7U06 - chains J and K of the 27 polymer chains in the assembly; structure by electron microscopy, 4.20 A resolution (low resolution: residue-level contacts below are approximate; hydrogen-bond / salt-bridge calls are withheld).

Chain J:
Protein: Trafficking protein particle complex subunit 31
From: Saccharomyces cerevisiae
UniProt: Q03337 (TRS31_YEAST); residues 1-283 here = UniProt positions 1-283
Sequence (283 residues; row label = number of the first residue in the row):
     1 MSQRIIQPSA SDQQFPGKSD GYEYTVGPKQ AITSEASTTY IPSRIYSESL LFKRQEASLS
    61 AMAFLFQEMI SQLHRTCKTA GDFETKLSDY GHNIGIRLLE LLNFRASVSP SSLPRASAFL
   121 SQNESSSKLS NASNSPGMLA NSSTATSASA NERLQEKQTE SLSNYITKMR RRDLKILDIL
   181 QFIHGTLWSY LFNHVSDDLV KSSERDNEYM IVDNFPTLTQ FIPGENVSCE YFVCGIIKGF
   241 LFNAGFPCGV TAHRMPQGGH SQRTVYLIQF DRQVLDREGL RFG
Not modelled in the structure: 1-18, 36-37, 111-159, 280-283

Chain K:
Protein: Trafficking protein particle complex subunit 20
From: Saccharomyces cerevisiae
UniProt: P38334 (TRS20_YEAST); residue numbers follow UniProt; this construct covers 1-175
Sequence (175 residues; each row starts with the number of its first residue):
     1 MPQYFAIIGK KDNPVYEIEF TNAENPQGFP QDLKELNPFI LHASLDIVED LQWQINPTSQ
    61 LNGNGGNGSN GGGGFLRSRA VNNTDNCYLG KVDHFYGLAI TAYISYSGMK FVMIHGNSAN
   121 SSVVIDDNNM RSFYQEVHEL YVKTLMNPFY KITDPIRSPA FDSRVRTLAR KHLSK
Not modelled in the structure: 1, 57-83, 175

How chain J and chain K interact:
Contacting residue pairs - 86 pairs, chain J then chain K:
  Asp-20(J) with Pro-159(K); Asp-162(K)
  Gly-21(J) with Asp-162(K)
  Tyr-22(J) with Pro-14(K); Val-15(K); Glu-17(K); Ile-156(K)
  Pro-28(J) with Tyr-4(K); Glu-17(K)
  Lys-29(J) with Glu-19(K)
  Gln-30(J) with Glu-19(K); Thr-21(K); Gln-27(K); Gly-28(K); Lys-34(K)
  Ala-31(J) with Glu-19(K); Phe-20(K); Thr-21(K); Arg-166(K)
  Ile-32(J) with Thr-21(K); Ala-23(K)
  Thr-33(J) with Thr-21(K); Arg-170(K)
  Ser-34(J) with Ala-23(K)
  Thr-38(J) with Thr-167(K)
  Ile-41(J) with Ser-163(K); Arg-164(K)
  Ser-43(J) with Ala-160(K)
  Ile-45(J) with Lys-143(K); Asn-147(K)
  Tyr-46(J) with Leu-140(K); Lys-143(K); Thr-144(K); Ser-158(K); Phe-161(K); Arg-164(K)
  Ser-47(J) with Arg-164(K)
  Leu-50(J) with Glu-139(K); Lys-143(K)
  Ile-96(J) with Ile-152(K)
  Arg-97(J) with Leu-145(K); Met-146(K); Asn-147(K); Pro-148(K); Tyr-150(K)
  Glu-100(J) with Ser-105(K); Tyr-106(K); Ser-107(K); His-138(K); Tyr-141(K); Val-142(K); Leu-145(K)
  Leu-101(J) with Met-146(K)
  Asn-103(J) with Tyr-106(K)
  Phe-104(J) with Glu-139(K)
  Ser-161(J) with Glu-136(K)
  Ser-163(J) with Gln-135(K); Glu-136(K); Glu-139(K)
  Asn-164(J) with Glu-136(K)
  Ile-166(J) with Gln-135(K)
  Lys-168(J) with Asp-85(K); Arg-131(K)
  Met-169(J) with Cys-87(K); Tyr-103(K); Tyr-106(K); Gln-135(K); His-138(K)
  Arg-170(J) with Tyr-106(K)
  Arg-171(J) with Thr-84(K); Asn-86(K); Cys-87(K); Tyr-106(K)
  Arg-172(J) with Gln-52(K); Trp-53(K); Asn-86(K); Cys-87(K); Ile-104(K); Ser-105(K)
  Leu-174(J) with Trp-53(K); Gln-54(K); Ile-55(K)
  Asn-243(J) with Lys-10(K); Ser-107(K)
  Gly-245(J) with Trp-53(K)
  Arg-277(J) with Trp-53(K)
Also at the interface, not in a pair above, chain J (43 interface residues in all): Tyr-24, Thr-39, Glu-48, Leu-99, Leu-162, Thr-167, Ala-244
Also at the interface, not in a pair above, chain K (59 interface residues in all): Tyr-16, Ile-18, Asn-22, Pro-26, Gly-108, Pro-155, Ala-169

Overview:
43 residues of chain J face 59 of chain K across their interface.
Chain J is Trafficking protein particle complex subunit 31 and chain K is Trafficking protein particle complex
subunit 20, both from Saccharomyces cerevisiae; the structure, Structure of the yeast TRAPPII-Rab11/Ypt32
complex in the closed/open state (composite structure), was determined by electron microscopy together with
7U05 from the same study.
